8APH - chains S1 and T1 of the 42 polymer chains in the assembly; structure by electron microscopy, 3.80 A resolution.

== Chain S1 (and T1) ==
Name: ATPase subunit 9, putative
From: Trypanosoma brucei brucei
Notes: EC 3.6.3.14; chain T1 of this document is another copy of the same molecule, construct and numbering; everything in this record applies to it too
UniProt: Q38C84 (Q38C84_TRYB2); residue numbers follow UniProt; this construct covers 1-118
Amino-acid sequence (118 residues; each row starts with the number of its first residue):
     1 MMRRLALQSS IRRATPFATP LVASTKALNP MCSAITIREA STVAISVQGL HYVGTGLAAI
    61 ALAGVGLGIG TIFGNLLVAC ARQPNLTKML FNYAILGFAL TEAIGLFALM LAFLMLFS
Unresolved in the structure: 1-40

== Interface between chain S1 and chain T1 ==
Residue-residue contacts (80; chain S1 residue first):
  Ser41(S1) - Thr42(T1)  hydrogen bond (backbone-backbone)
  Ser41(S1) - Val43(T1)
  Ser41(S1) - Ala44(T1)  hydrogen bond (backbone-backbone)
  Thr42(S1) - Ala44(T1)
  Val43(S1) - Ala44(T1)  hydrogen bond (backbone-backbone)
  Val43(S1) - Ile45(T1)
  Val43(S1) - Ser46(T1)  hydrogen bond (backbone-backbone)
  Ala44(S1) - Ser46(T1)
  Ile45(S1) - Ile45(T1)  hydrophobic
  Ile45(S1) - Ser46(T1)  hydrogen bond (backbone-backbone)
  Ile45(S1) - Val47(T1)
  Ile45(S1) - Gln48(T1)  hydrogen bond (backbone-backbone)
  Ser46(S1) - Gln48(T1)  hydrogen bond
  Val47(S1) - Val47(T1)  hydrophobic
  Leu50(S1) - Gly49(T1)
  Leu50(S1) - Leu50(T1)
  His51(S1) - Tyr52(T1)
  Gly54(S1) - Tyr52(T1)
  Gly54(S1) - Gly56(T1)
  Leu57(S1) - Val53(T1)
  Leu57(S1) - Gly56(T1)
  Leu57(S1) - Leu57(T1)  hydrophobic
  Leu57(S1) - Ile60(T1)
  Ala58(S1) - Gly56(T1)
  Ala58(S1) - Ala59(T1)  hydrophobic
  Ala61(S1) - Ala59(T1)
  Ala61(S1) - Leu62(T1)  hydrophobic
  Ala61(S1) - Ala63(T1)
  Gly64(S1) - Ala63(T1)
  Gly64(S1) - Gly66(T1)
  Gly64(S1) - Leu67(T1)  hydrogen bond (backbone-backbone)
  Leu67(S1) - Leu67(T1)  hydrophobic
  Gly68(S1) - Gly66(T1)
  Gly68(S1) - Leu67(T1)
  Gly68(S1) - Gly70(T1)
  Thr71(S1) - Gly70(T1)
  Ile72(S1) - Gly70(T1)
  Ile72(S1) - Phe73(T1)  hydrophobic
  Ile72(S1) - Leu77(T1)
  Asn75(S1) - Gly74(T1)
  Asn75(S1) - Asn75(T1)
  Asn75(S1) - Val78(T1)
  Leu76(S1) - Leu77(T1)  hydrophobic
  Ala79(S1) - Leu77(T1)
  Ala79(S1) - Ala81(T1)
  Arg82(S1) - Ala81(T1)
  Gln83(S1) - Ala81(T1)
  Gln83(S1) - Pro84(T1)
  Leu86(S1) - Pro84(T1)  hydrophobic
  Leu90(S1) - Leu77(T1)
  Leu90(S1) - Cys80(T1)  hydrophobic
  Tyr93(S1) - Phe73(T1)
  Tyr93(S1) - Leu77(T1)  hydrophobic
  Tyr93(S1) - Thr87(T1)  hydrogen bond
  Leu96(S1) - Phe73(T1)  hydrophobic
  Leu96(S1) - Phe91(T1)  hydrophobic
  Gly97(S1) - Phe73(T1)
  Leu100(S1) - Ile69(T1)
  Leu100(S1) - Phe73(T1)  hydrophobic
  Leu100(S1) - Phe98(T1)  hydrophobic
  Leu100(S1) - Glu102(T1)
  Thr101(S1) - Gly66(T1)
  Thr101(S1) - Ile69(T1)
  Thr101(S1) - Gly70(T1)
  Ile104(S1) - Leu62(T1)  hydrophobic
  Ile104(S1) - Val65(T1)  hydrophobic
  Ile104(S1) - Glu102(T1)
  Ile104(S1) - Leu106(T1)  hydrophobic
  Phe107(S1) - Glu102(T1)
  Phe107(S1) - Leu109(T1)  hydrophobic
  Ala108(S1) - Leu62(T1)  hydrophobic
  Met110(S1) - Phe113(T1)  hydrophobic
  Leu111(S1) - Leu109(T1)  hydrophobic
  Leu111(S1) - Ala112(T1)  hydrophobic
  Leu111(S1) - Phe113(T1)  hydrophobic
  Leu111(S1) - Leu116(T1)  hydrophobic
  Met115(S1) - Tyr52(T1)  hydrophobic
  Met115(S1) - Thr55(T1)
  Met115(S1) - Leu116(T1)  hydrophobic
  Ser118(S1) - Tyr52(T1)  hydrogen bond (backbone-side chain)
Interface residues without a listed pair, chain S1 (44 interface residues in all): Val53, Ile60, Val65, Met89, Ala94, Ala103, Leu114
Interface residues without a listed pair, chain T1 (44 interface residues in all): Thr71, Leu76, Arg82, Phe117

== Summary ==
The chain S1/chain T1 interface involves 44 residues from each chain, with 10 hydrogen bonds. Polar pairs
include Ser46(S1)-Gln48(T1), Tyr93(S1)-Thr87(T1) and Ser118(S1)-Tyr52(T1).
Both chains are ATPase subunit 9, putative (Trypanosoma brucei brucei). Entry 8APH (rotational state 2c of the
Trypanosoma brucei mitochondrial ATP synthase dimer) was determined by electron microscopy (same publication
as 8AP6, 8AP7, 8AP8, 8AP9, 8APA, 8APB and 7 further entries).
